PDB entry 7EU4 | X-ray diffraction, 3.20 A resolution | chains A and O of the 3 polymer chains in the assembly

[Chain A]
Molecule: Ubiquitin-like protein ATG12B
Source organism: Arabidopsis thaliana
Reference sequence: Q9LVK3 (AT12B_ARATH); residues 1-94 here = UniProt positions 1-94
Sequence (96 residues; numbered -1 to 94; the number before each row is that of its first residue; numbers below 1 keep their minus sign (Gly-1 is residue -1)):
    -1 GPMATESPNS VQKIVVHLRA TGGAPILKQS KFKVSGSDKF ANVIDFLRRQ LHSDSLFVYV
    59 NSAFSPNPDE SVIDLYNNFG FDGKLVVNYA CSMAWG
Not modelled in the structure: -1 to 9, 92-94
Construct notes: expression tag (-1 to 0)
Curated features (UniProtKB/Swiss-Prot):
  - modified residue: Ala2 (N-acetylalanine)
  - cross-link: Gly94 (Glycyl lysine isopeptide (Gly-Lys) (interchain with K-128 in ATG5))

[Chain O]
Molecule: AIM12 from Autophagy-related protein 3
Reference sequence: Q0WWQ1 (ATG3_ARATH); numbering as in UniProt (aligned over 152-162)
Sequence (11 residues; numbered 152 to 162; the number before each row is that of its first residue):
   152 DDIPDMEEFD E
Not modelled in the structure: 152-153, 159-162

[Interface between chain A and chain O]
Contacting residue pairs (10):
  Lys29(A) with Pro155(O)
  Phe30(A) with Pro155(O); Met157(O)
  Lys31(A) with Pro155(O), hydrogen bond (backbone-backbone); Asp156(O); Met157(O), hydrogen bond (backbone-backbone)
  Val32(A) with Met157(O), hydrophobic; Glu158(O)
  Asp36(A) with Glu158(O)
  Phe44(A) with Met157(O), hydrophobic
Other interface residues (no listed pair), chain A (7 interface residues in all): Asn40
Other interface residues (no listed pair), chain O (5 interface residues in all): Ile154

[In short]
7 residues of chain A face 5 of chain O across their interface; the contacts include 2 hydrogen bonds. The
backbones hydrogen-bond at Lys31(A)-Pro155(O) and Lys31(A)-Met157(O).
Chain A is Ubiquitin-like protein ATG12B (Arabidopsis thaliana) and chain O is AIM12 from Autophagy-related
protein 3; the structure, Crystal structure of plant ATG12 complexed with the AIM12 of ATG3, was determined by
X-ray diffraction.
